Entry 5MYX (X-ray diffraction, 1.49 A resolution); this record covers chains B and E of the 3 polymer chains in the assembly.

== Chain B ==
Molecule: Fab c#24 heavy chain
Source organism: Mus musculus
Notes: antibody fragment or engineered binder
Sequence (248 residues; each row starts with the number of its first residue):
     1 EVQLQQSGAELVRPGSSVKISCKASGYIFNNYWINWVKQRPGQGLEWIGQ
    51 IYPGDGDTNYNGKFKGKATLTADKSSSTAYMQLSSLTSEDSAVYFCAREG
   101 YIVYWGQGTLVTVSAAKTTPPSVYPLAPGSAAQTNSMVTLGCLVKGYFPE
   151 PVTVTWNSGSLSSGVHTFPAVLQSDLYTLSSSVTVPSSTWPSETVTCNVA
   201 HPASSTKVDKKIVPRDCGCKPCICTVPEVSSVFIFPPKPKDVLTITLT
Disordered / not traced: 218-248
Modified residues: E1 (pyroglutamic acid; PCA)
Disulfide bonds: C22-C96, C142-C197

== Chain E ==
Molecule: Pyroglutamate-Abeta pE3-18
Sequence (16 residues; each row starts with the number of its first residue):
     1 EFRHDSGYEVHHQKLV
Disordered / not traced: 13-16
Modified residues: E1 (pyroglutamic acid; PCA)

== Interface between chain B and chain E ==
Residue-residue contacts (23; chain B residue first):
  N31(B) - G7(E)
  N31(B) - Y8(E)  hydrogen bond (backbone-backbone)
  W33(B) - S6(E)  hydrogen bond (side chain-backbone)
  W33(B) - G7(E)
  N35(B) - E1(E)
  N35(B) - F2(E)
  W47(B) - F2(E)
  Y52(B) - G7(E)
  Y52(B) - Y8(E)  hydrogen bond (side chain-backbone)
  A97(B) - E1(E)
  E99(B) - E1(E)  hydrogen bond (side chain-backbone)
  E99(B) - F2(E)  hydrogen bond (side chain-backbone)
  E99(B) - R3(E)  hydrogen bond (side chain-backbone)
  E99(B) - H4(E)
  E99(B) - S6(E)
  G100(B) - H4(E)
  Y101(B) - H4(E)
  Y101(B) - D5(E)
  Y101(B) - E9(E)
  Y101(B) - V10(E)
  Y101(B) - H11(E)  hydrogen bond (side chain-backbone)
  V103(B) - E1(E)
  W105(B) - E1(E)
Other interface residues (no listed pair), chain B (13 interface residues in all): V37, R98
The authors on this interface:
  - epitope / paratope residues, chain B: N35(B), V37(B), W47(B), E99(B)

== Overview ==
13 residues of chain B and 11 residues of chain E are in contact, with 7 hydrogen bonds. Polar contacts
include W33(B)-S6(E), Y52(B)-Y8(E) and E99(B)-E1(E). From the paper: epitope/paratope residues N35(B), V37(B)
and W47(B) among others.
Here chain B is Fab c#24 heavy chain (Mus musculus) and chain E is Pyroglutamate-Abeta pE3-18. Entry 5MYX
(Structure of Pyroglutamate-Abeta-specific Fab c#24 in complex with human Abeta-pE3-18) was determined by
X-ray diffraction together with 5MY4, 5MYK and 5MYO from the same study.
